PDB entry 1NYW | X-ray diffraction, 1.60 A resolution | chains A and B

== Chain A (and B) ==
Name: dTDP-6-deoxy-D-xylo-4-hexulose 3,5-epimerase
Organism: Streptococcus suis
Notes: EC 5.1.3.13; chain B of this document is another copy of the same molecule, construct and numbering; everything in this record applies to it too
UniProt: Q8GIQ0 (Q8GIQ0_STRSU); residues 1-197 here = UniProt positions 1-197
Chain sequence (197 residues; each row starts with the number of its first residue):
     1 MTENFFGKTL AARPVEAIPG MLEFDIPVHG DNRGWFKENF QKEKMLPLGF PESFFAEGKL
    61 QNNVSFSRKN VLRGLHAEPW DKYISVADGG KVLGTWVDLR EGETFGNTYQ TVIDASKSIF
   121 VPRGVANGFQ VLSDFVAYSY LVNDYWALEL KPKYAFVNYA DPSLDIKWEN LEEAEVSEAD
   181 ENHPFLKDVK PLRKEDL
Disordered / not traced: 1-3 (chain B: 1-2)
Ligand contacts:
  - dTDP-D-glucose (DAU; 2'deoxy-thymidine-5'-diphospho-alpha-D-glucose), molecule 1: His-29, Arg-33, Phe-36, Glu-38
  - dTDP-D-glucose (DAU), molecule 2: Gln-61, Asn-63, Ser-65, Arg-73, His-76, Glu-78, Lys-82, Asn-127, Phe-129, Tyr-138, Tyr-140, Trp-146, Lys-151, Asp-180

== How chain A and chain B interact ==
Contacting residue pairs (76):
  Asn-32(A) / Glu-175(B)
  Arg-33(A) / Phe-66(B)
  Arg-33(A) / Ser-67(B)
  Arg-33(A) / Arg-68(B)  hydrogen bond (backbone-backbone)
  Arg-33(A) / Val-71(B)
  Arg-33(A) / Arg-73(B)
  Arg-33(A) / Glu-175(B)  hydrogen bond (backbone-side chain)
  Arg-33(A) / Asp-180(B)  salt bridge
  Gly-34(A) / Phe-66(B)
  Trp-35(A) / Ser-65(B)
  Trp-35(A) / Phe-66(B)  hydrogen bond (backbone-backbone)
  Phe-36(A) / Asn-63(B)
  Phe-36(A) / Val-64(B)
  Phe-36(A) / Tyr-140(B)
  Lys-37(A) / Asn-63(B)
  Lys-37(A) / Val-64(B)  hydrogen bond (backbone-backbone)
  Glu-38(A) / Gln-61(B)  hydrogen bond
  Glu-38(A) / Asn-62(B)
  Glu-38(A) / Asn-63(B)
  Glu-38(A) / Trp-146(B)
  Asn-39(A) / Asn-62(B)  hydrogen bond (backbone-backbone)
  Phe-40(A) / Leu-60(B)
  Phe-40(A) / Gln-61(B)
  Phe-40(A) / Asn-62(B)  hydrogen bond (backbone-backbone)
  Gln-41(A) / Gln-61(B)
  Gln-41(A) / Tyr-145(B)
  Lys-42(A) / Gly-58(B)  hydrogen bond (side chain-backbone)
  Lys-42(A) / Leu-60(B)  hydrogen bond (backbone-backbone)
  Lys-42(A) / Tyr-145(B)
  Glu-43(A) / Tyr-145(B)
  Phe-55(A) / Leu-60(B)  hydrophobic
  Gly-58(A) / Lys-42(B)  hydrogen bond (backbone-side chain)
  Leu-60(A) / Phe-40(B)
  Leu-60(A) / Lys-42(B)  hydrogen bond (backbone-backbone)
  Leu-60(A) / Phe-55(B)  hydrophobic
  Leu-60(A) / Leu-60(B)  hydrophobic
  Gln-61(A) / Glu-38(B)  hydrogen bond
  Gln-61(A) / Phe-40(B)
  Gln-61(A) / Gln-41(B)
  Asn-62(A) / Glu-38(B)
  Asn-62(A) / Asn-39(B)  hydrogen bond (backbone-backbone)
  Asn-62(A) / Phe-40(B)  hydrogen bond (backbone-backbone)
  Asn-63(A) / Phe-36(B)
  Asn-63(A) / Lys-37(B)
  Asn-63(A) / Glu-38(B)
  Val-64(A) / Trp-35(B)
  Val-64(A) / Phe-36(B)
  Val-64(A) / Lys-37(B)  hydrogen bond (backbone-backbone)
  Val-64(A) / Asn-39(B)
  Val-64(A) / Ala-87(B)
  Ser-65(A) / Trp-35(B)
  Phe-66(A) / Arg-33(B)
  Phe-66(A) / Gly-34(B)
  Phe-66(A) / Trp-35(B)  hydrogen bond (backbone-backbone)
  Phe-66(A) / Asp-88(B)
  Phe-66(A) / Gly-89(B)
  Ser-67(A) / Arg-33(B)
  Arg-68(A) / Arg-33(B)  hydrogen bond (backbone-backbone)
  Val-71(A) / Arg-33(B)
  Arg-73(A) / Arg-33(B)
  Arg-73(A) / Trp-35(B)
  Ala-87(A) / Val-64(B)
  Ala-87(A) / Ala-87(B)  hydrophobic
  Ala-87(A) / Ala-137(B)
  Asp-88(A) / Phe-66(B)
  Phe-135(A) / Phe-135(B)  hydrophobic
  Ala-137(A) / Ala-87(B)
  Tyr-140(A) / Phe-36(B)
  Tyr-145(A) / Gln-41(B)
  Tyr-145(A) / Lys-42(B)
  Tyr-145(A) / Glu-43(B)
  Glu-175(A) / Asn-32(B)  hydrogen bond
  Glu-175(A) / Arg-33(B)
  Val-176(A) / Asn-32(B)  hydrogen bond (backbone-side chain)
  Ser-177(A) / Arg-33(B)
  Asp-180(A) / Arg-33(B)  salt bridge
Also at the interface, not in a pair above, chain A (39 interface residues in all): Leu-72, Gly-89, Leu-141, Trp-146
Also at the interface, not in a pair above, chain B (36 interface residues in all): Ser-177

== In short ==
The interface between chain A and chain B involves 39 residues on one side and 36 on the other; the contacts
include 19 hydrogen bonds and 2 salt bridges. Polar contacts include Arg-33(A)/Asp-180(B),
Arg-33(A)/Glu-175(B) and Glu-38(A)/Gln-61(B). Chain A binds dTDP-D-glucose.
Chain A and chain B are both dTDP-6-deoxy-D-xylo-4-hexulose 3,5-epimerase (Streptococcus suis); the structure,
The high resolution structures of RmlC from Streptoccus suis in complex with dTDP-D-glucose, was determined by
X-ray diffraction (same publication as 1NXM and 1NZC).
